9CT5 - chains A and G of the 8 polymer chains in the assembly; structure by electron microscopy, 3.67 A resolution.

# Chain A (and G)
Protein: Stimulator of interferon genes protein
From: Homo sapiens
Notes: chain G of this document is another copy of the same molecule, construct and numbering; everything in this record applies to it too
UniProt: Q86WV6 (STING_HUMAN); numbering as in UniProt (aligned over 1-344)
Chain sequence (363 residues; row label = number of the first residue in the row):
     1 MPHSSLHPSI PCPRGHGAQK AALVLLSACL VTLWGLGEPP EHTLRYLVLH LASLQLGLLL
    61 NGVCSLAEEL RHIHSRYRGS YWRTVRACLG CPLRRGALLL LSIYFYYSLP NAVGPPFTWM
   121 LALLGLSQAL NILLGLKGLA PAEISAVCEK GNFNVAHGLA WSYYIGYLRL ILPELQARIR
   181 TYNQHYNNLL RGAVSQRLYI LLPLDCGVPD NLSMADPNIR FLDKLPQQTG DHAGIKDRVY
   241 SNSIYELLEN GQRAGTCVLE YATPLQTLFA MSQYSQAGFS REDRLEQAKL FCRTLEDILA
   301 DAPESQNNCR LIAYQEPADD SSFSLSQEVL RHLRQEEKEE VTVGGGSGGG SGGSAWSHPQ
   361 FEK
Disordered / not traced: 1-4, 189-191, 228-237, 318-322, 334-363
Construct notes: expression tag (345-363)
Ligand contacts:
  - 9IM (1-[(2-chloro-6-fluorophenyl)methyl]-3,3-dimethyl-2-oxo-N-[(2,4,6-trifluorophenyl)methyl]-2,3-dihydro-1H-indole-6-carboxamide): Tyr46, Leu49, His50, Ser53, Tyr106, Asn111, Val113, Gly114, Pro115, Met120, Leu123, Leu124
  - A1AZ0 (1-[(2E)-4-{5-carbamoyl-2-[(1-ethyl-3-methyl-1H-pyrazole-5-carbonyl)amino]-7-methoxy-1H-1,3-benzimidazol-1-yl}but-2-en-1-yl]-2-[(1-ethyl-3-methyl-1H-pyrazole-5-carbonyl)amino]-7-[3-(morpholin-4-yl)propoxy]-1H-1,3-benzimidazole-5-carboxamide): Leu159, Ser162, Tyr163, Gly166, Tyr167, Arg238, Val239, Tyr240, Ser241, Glu260, Thr263, Pro264
UniProt features mapped onto this chain:
  - region: Glu340 to Gly344 (C-terminal tail (CTT))
  - binding site (2',3'-cGAMP): Ser162, Tyr167, Arg238, Thr263
  - binding site (3',3'-c-di-GMP): Ser162, Tyr167, Arg238 to Ser241, Thr263
  - binding site (2',3'-cUAMP): Tyr167, Arg238, Thr263
  - modified residue: Thr229 (Phosphothreonine), Ser241 (Phosphoserine)
  - lipidation (S-palmitoyl cysteine): Cys88, Cys91
  - cross-link (Glycyl lysine isopeptide (Lys-Gly)): Lys20 (interchain with G-Cter in ubiquitin), Lys150 (interchain with G-Cter in ubiquitin), Lys236 (interchain with G-Cter in ubiquitin), Lys338 (interchain with G-Cter in SUMO)
  - natural variant: Val147 (V147L: In SAVI), Asn154 (N154S: In SAVI), Val155 (V155M: In SAVI), His232 (H232R: Activated by both 2'-3' linked cGAMP and 3'-3' linked cGAMP), Arg284 (R284S: Found in a 9-month-old patient who died following a fever and severe neck abscess without indication of any severe bacterial infection)
  - mutagenesis: Ile10 (I10Q: Abolished ability to induce the production of type I interferon), Arg14 (R14A: Abolished ability to induce the production of type I interferon), Lys20 (K20R: Does not affect amount of ubiquitination), Leu26 (L26A: Reduced homooligomerization and activation in presence of coumpond C53), Leu30 (L30A: Reduced homooligomerization and activation in presence of coumpond C53), Leu44 (L44A: Reduced homooligomerization and activation in presence of coumpond C53), Glu68 (E68A: Abolished ability to induce the production of type I interferon), Glu69 (E69A: Abolished ability to induce the production of type I interferon), Arg76 to Arg78 (Abolishes the endoplasmic reticulum location), Cys91 (C91S: Abolished inhibition by small-molecule H-151; abolished palmitoylation), Tyr104 (Y104A: Reduced homooligomerization and activation in presence of coumpond C53), Lys137 (K137R: Does not affect amount of ubiquitination), 24 further mutagenesis entries in UniProt
What the authors report for this chain:
  - self-association interface (contacts with another copy of this molecule): Leu30, Leu101, Leu109
  - conformationally variable residues (domain motion, order/disorder transition): His185, Asn187, Asn188
  - self-association interface (contacts with another copy of this molecule): Arg220, Glu246, Gln252, Arg253 (from molecular simulation)

# How chain A and chain G interact
Pairs across the interface - 29 pairs, chain A then chain G:
  His16(A) with Leu93(G)
  Gln19(A) with Leu93(G)
  Lys20(A) with Leu93(G)
  Leu26(A) with Ala97(G), hydrophobic
  Leu30(A) with Leu100(G), hydrophobic; Tyr104(G), hydrophobic
  Leu33(A) with Tyr104(G)
  Trp34(A) with Tyr107(G)
  Pro40(A) with Ser108(G)
  Glu41(A) with Glu41(G)
  Thr43(A) with Tyr104(G)
  Leu44(A) with Leu44(G), hydrophobic; Phe105(G), hydrophobic; Leu109(G), hydrophobic
  Val48(A) with Leu44(G), hydrophobic
  Leu93(A) with Gln19(G); Lys20(G); Leu23(G), hydrophobic
  Ala97(A) with Leu26(G), hydrophobic
  Leu100(A) with Leu26(G), hydrophobic; Leu30(G)
  Tyr104(A) with Leu30(G), hydrophobic; Pro40(G); Thr43(G)
  Phe105(A) with Leu44(G), hydrophobic
  Ser108(A) with Pro40(G)
  Leu109(A) with Pro40(G); Glu41(G); Leu44(G), hydrophobic
Other interface residues (no listed pair), chain A (22 interface residues in all): Leu23, Arg45, Gly96
Other interface residues (no listed pair), chain G (22 interface residues in all): His16, Leu33, Arg45, Gly96, Leu101

# Summary
The chain A/chain G interface involves 22 residues from each chain. Ligands of chain A: compound 9IM and
compound A1AZ0. From the paper: conformational variability at His185(A), Asn187(A) and Asn188(A); a
self-association interface involving Leu30(A), Leu101(A) and Leu109(A) among others.
Chain A and chain G are both Stimulator of interferon genes protein (Homo sapiens); the structure, HsSTING
with diABZI and C53, together conformation, was determined by electron microscopy together with 9CT3, 9CT4 and
9CT6 from the same study.
